8B2K - chains A and B; structure by X-ray diffraction, 1.40 A resolution.

== Chain A ==
Molecule: 14-3-3 protein sigma
From: Homo sapiens
UniProt: P31947 (1433S_HUMAN); residue numbers follow UniProt; this construct covers 1-231
Sequence (236 residues; each row starts with the number of its first residue; numbers below 1 keep their minus sign (Gly-4 is residue -4)):
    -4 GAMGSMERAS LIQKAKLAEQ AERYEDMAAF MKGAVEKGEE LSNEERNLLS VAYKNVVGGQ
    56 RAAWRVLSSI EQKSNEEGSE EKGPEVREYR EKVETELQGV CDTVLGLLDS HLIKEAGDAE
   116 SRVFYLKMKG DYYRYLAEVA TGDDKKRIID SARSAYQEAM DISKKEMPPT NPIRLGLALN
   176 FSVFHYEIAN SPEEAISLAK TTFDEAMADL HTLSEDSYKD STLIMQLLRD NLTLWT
Differences from the reference sequence: expression tag (-4 to 0); engineered mutation Asn38 (Cys in P31947)
Ion coordination: Mg2+ site 1 near Glu2 (its only coordinating residue here); Mg2+ site 2: Glu35, Glu110, Glu188; Mg2+ site 3: Glu75, Glu161
Small-molecule neighbours: OQ3 (3-bromanyl-5-methanoyl-N-methyl-N-(2-sulfanylethyl)benzamide): Asn42, Ser45, Val46, Phe119, Lys122, Pro167, Ile168, Gly171, Leu172, Leu174, Leu218, Ile219, Leu222
Curated features (UniProtKB/Swiss-Prot):
  - site (Interaction with phosphoserine on interacting protein): Arg56, Arg129
  - modified residue (Phosphoserine): Ser5, Ser74

== Chain B ==
Molecule: Rho-related GTP-binding protein RhoE
UniProt: P61587 (RND3_HUMAN); the author numbering skips numbers that UniProt does not, so the offset changes along the chain: 231-241 = UniProt 231-241; 303-305 = UniProt 242-244
Sequence (14 residues; row label = number of the first residue in the row; note: 61 numbers in that range are skipped by the numbering (no residue carries them; nothing is unmodelled there)):
   231 TDLRKDKAKS C
   303 TVM
Not modelled in the structure: 231-236, 305
Modified residues: Ser240 (phosphoserine; SEP)
Curated features (UniProtKB/Swiss-Prot):
  - modified residue: Cys241 (Cysteine methyl ester)
  - lipidation: Cys241 (S-farnesyl cysteine)

== Interface between chain A and chain B ==
Contacting residue pairs (18; chain A residue first):
  Arg56(A) - Ser240(B)
  Arg129(A) - Ser240(B)
  Tyr130(A) - Ser240(B)
  Gly171(A) - Cys241(B)
  Leu174(A) - Lys239(B)
  Leu174(A) - Ser240(B)
  Leu174(A) - Cys241(B)
  Asn175(A) - Ser240(B)
  Asn175(A) - Cys241(B)  hydrogen bond (side chain-backbone)
  Val178(A) - Ala238(B)  hydrophobic
  Val178(A) - Lys239(B)
  Glu182(A) - Lys237(B)
  Glu182(A) - Ala238(B)  hydrogen bond (side chain-backbone)
  Leu222(A) - Lys239(B)
  Asp225(A) - Lys239(B)  salt bridge
  Asn226(A) - Ala238(B)
  Asn226(A) - Lys239(B)  hydrogen bond (side chain-backbone)
  Trp230(A) - Ala238(B)  hydrophobic
Interface residues without a listed pair, chain A (14 interface residues in all): Lys122, Leu229

== In short ==
14 residues of chain A face 5 of chain B across their interface; the contacts include 3 hydrogen bonds and 1
salt bridge. Polar pairs include Asp225(A)-Lys239(B), Asn175(A)-Cys241(B) and Glu182(A)-Ala238(B). Compound
OQ3 is bound between chain A and chain B.
Here chain A is 14-3-3 protein sigma (Homo sapiens) and chain B is Rho-related GTP-binding protein RhoE. Entry
8B2K (Ternary structure of 14-3-3s, RND3 phosphopeptide and dual-reactive compound 10) was determined by X-ray
diffraction, deposited together with 8B2I, 8B4Q, 8B5P, 8BFC, 8BI7, 8BJG, 8BJN and 8BM5.
